Entry 9R59 (X-ray diffraction, 3.00 A resolution); this record covers chain A.

# Chain A
Molecule: MAP kinase-activated protein kinase 2
Organism: Homo sapiens
Notes: EC 2.7.11.1
UniProtKB: P49137 (MAPK2_HUMAN); numbering as in UniProt (aligned over 48-364)
Amino-acid sequence (320 residues; numbered 45 to 364; the number before each row is that of its first residue):
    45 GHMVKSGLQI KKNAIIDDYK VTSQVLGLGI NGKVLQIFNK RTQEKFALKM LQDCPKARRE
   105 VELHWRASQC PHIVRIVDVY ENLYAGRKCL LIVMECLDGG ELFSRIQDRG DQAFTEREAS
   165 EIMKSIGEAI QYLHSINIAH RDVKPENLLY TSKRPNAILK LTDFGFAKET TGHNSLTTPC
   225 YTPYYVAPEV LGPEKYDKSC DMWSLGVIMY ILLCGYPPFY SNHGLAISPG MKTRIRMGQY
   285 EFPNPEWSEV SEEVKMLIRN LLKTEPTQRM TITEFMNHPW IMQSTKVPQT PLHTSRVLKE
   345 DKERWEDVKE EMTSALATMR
Disordered / not traced: 45-46, 70-75, 216-238, 265-272
Covalently attached groups: compound A1JH4 linked to K93
Construct notes: expression tag (45-47); conflict G216 (Ser in P49137)
Small-molecule neighbours: A1JH4 (5-[3-[bis(oxidanyl)-$l3-sulfanyl]oxy-4-chloranyl-phenyl]-N-(4-piperazin-1-ylphenyl)-N-(pyridin-2-ylmethyl)furan-2-carboxamide): V78, L79, Q80, A91, H108, V118, M138, E139, C140, L141, D142, E145, E190, L193, T206, D207, F208
Swiss-Prot annotation at these positions:
  - region: S328 to R364 (Autoinhibitory helix)
  - motif: M356 to R364 (Nuclear export signal (NES))
  - active site: D186 (Proton acceptor)
  - binding site (ATP): L70 to V78, K93
  - binding site (staurosporine): E139 to L141
  - modified residue: T222 (Phosphothreonine), S272 (Phosphoserine), S328 (Phosphoserine), T334 (Phosphothreonine)
  - cross-link: K353 (Glycyl lysine isopeptide (Lys-Gly) (interchain with G-Cter in SUMO))
  - mutagenesis: K93 (K93R: Kinase defective mutant, abolishes activity), D207 (D207A: Kinase defective mutant, abolishes activity), T222 (T222A: Strong decrease in kinase activity; T222D: Mimicks phosphorylation state, leading to slight increase of basal kinase activity ...), S272 (S272A: Strong decrease in kinase activity; S272D: Mimicks phosphorylation state, leading to slight increase of basal kinase activity), T334 (T334A: Slight decrease in kinase activity; T334D/E: Mimicks phosphorylation state, leading to elevated basal kinase activity ...), K353 (K353R: Induces decreased sumoylation and increase in protein kinase activity)
Reported in the primary citation:
  - binding site for A1JH4: K93, L141

# Overview
Covalently linked compound A1JH4: at K93. Curated annotation (UniProt) lists active-site residue D186, 10
ATP-binding residues, 3 staurosporine-binding residues and 6 mutagenesis sites. The paper reports a binding
site for A1JH4 at K93 and L141.
Chain A is MAP kinase-activated protein kinase 2 (Homo sapiens); the structure, Crystal structure of MAPKAPK2
with a covalent compound GCL334 targeting lysine, was determined by X-ray diffraction (same publication as
9R5Z).
